Entry 8J86 (electron microscopy, 3.22 A resolution); this record covers chains B and C of the 5 polymer chains in the assembly.

[Chain B]
Name: E4R
Source organism: Monkeypox virus
Notes: EC 3.2.2.27
Reference sequence: Q5IXS4 (Q5IXS4_MONPV); residues 1-218 here = UniProt positions 1-218
Chain sequence (241 residues; numbered -22 to 218; the number before each row is that of its first residue; numbers below 1 keep their minus sign (Met-22 is residue -22)):
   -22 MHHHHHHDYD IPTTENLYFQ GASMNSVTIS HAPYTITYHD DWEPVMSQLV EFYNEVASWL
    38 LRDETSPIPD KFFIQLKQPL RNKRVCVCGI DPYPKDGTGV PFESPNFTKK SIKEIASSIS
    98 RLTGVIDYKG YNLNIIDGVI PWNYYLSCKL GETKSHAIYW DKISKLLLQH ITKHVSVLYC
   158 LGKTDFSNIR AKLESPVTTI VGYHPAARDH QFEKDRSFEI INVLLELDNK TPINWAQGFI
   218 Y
Not modelled in the structure: -22 to 5, 11-12, 217-218
Sequence notes: initiating methionine (-22); expression tag (-21 to 0)

[Chain C]
Name: DNA polymerase processivity factor component A20
Source organism: Monkeypox virus
Reference sequence: Q5IXP2 (Q5IXP2_MONPV); residues 1-426 here = UniProt positions 1-426
Chain sequence (426 residues; each row starts with the number of its first residue):
     1 MTSSADLTNL KELLSLYKSL RFSDSVAIEK YNSLVEWGTS TYWKIGVQKV TNVETSISDY
    61 YDEVKNKPFN IDPGYYIFLP VYFGSVFIYS KGKNMVELGS GNSFQIPDEI RSACNKVLDS
   121 DNGIDFLRFV LLNNRWIMED AISKYQSPVN IFKLASEYGL NIPNYLEIEI EEDTLFDDEL
   181 YSIMERSFDD TFPKISISYI KLGELKRQVV DFFKFSFMYI ESIKVDRIGD NIFIPSVITK
   241 SGKKILVKDV DHLIRSKVRE HTFVKVKKKN TFSILYDYDG NGTETRGEVI KRIIDTIGRD
   301 YYVNGKYFSK VGIAGLKQLT NKLDINECAT VDELVDEINK SGTVKRKIKN QSVFDLSREC
   361 LGYPEADFIT LVNNMRFKIE NCKVVNFNIE NTNCLNNPSI ETIYGNFNQF VSIFNTVTDV
   421 KKRLFE
Not modelled in the structure: 1, 24-26, 50-54, 62-78, 93-94, 144-145, 168-180, 201-217, 241, 276-286, 329-330, 425-426

[How chain B and chain C interact]
Pairs across the interface (29; chain B residue first):
  Pro173(B) with Trp43(C); Lys44(C)
  Val174(B) with Tyr42(C); Trp43(C); Lys44(C)
  Thr175(B) with Tyr42(C); Lys44(C), hydrogen bond (side chain-backbone)
  Thr176(B) with Tyr42(C)
  Ile177(B) with Thr2(C); Tyr42(C), hydrophobic
  Asp192(B) with Thr2(C); Ser3(C); Ser4(C), hydrogen bond (side chain-backbone)
  Arg193(B) with Thr2(C)
  Ser194(B) with Thr2(C), hydrogen bond (side chain-backbone); Ser3(C)
  Glu196(B) with Leu7(C)
  Ile197(B) with Thr2(C); Leu7(C); Leu10(C), hydrophobic; Tyr42(C)
  Val200(B) with Leu10(C), hydrophobic; Leu14(C), hydrophobic
  Leu201(B) with Leu10(C), hydrophobic
  Glu203(B) with Leu14(C)
  Leu204(B) with Leu13(C), hydrophobic; Leu14(C), hydrophobic; Gly46(C)
  Asp205(B) with Gly46(C)
Also at the interface, not in a pair above, chain B (18 interface residues in all): Arg167, Leu170, Asn206
Also at the interface, not in a pair above, chain C (17 interface residues in all): Asp6, Lys11, Tyr17, Thr41, Ile45, Val47

[Overview]
18 residues of chain B face 17 of chain C across their interface; the contacts include 3 hydrogen bonds. Polar
contacts include Thr175(B)-Lys44(C), Asp192(B)-Ser4(C) and Ser194(B)-Thr2(C).
Chain B is E4R and chain C is DNA polymerase processivity factor component A20, both from Monkeypox virus; the
structure, Monkeypox virus DNA replication holoenzyme F8, A22 and E4 complex in a DNA binding form, was
determined by electron microscopy together with 8J8F and 8J8G from the same study.
